Entry 6LE9 (X-ray diffraction, 2.60 A resolution); this record covers chains A and I of the 10 polymer chains in the assembly.

[Chain A]
Protein: Histone H3.1
Organism: Homo sapiens
Reference sequence: P68431 (H31_HUMAN); residues 40-135 here correspond to UniProt positions 41-136 (UniProt number = residue number + 1)
Sequence (96 residues; each row starts with the number of its first residue):
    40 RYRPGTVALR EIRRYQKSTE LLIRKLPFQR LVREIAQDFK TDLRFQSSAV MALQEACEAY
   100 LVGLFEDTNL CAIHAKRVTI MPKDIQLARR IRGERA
Not modelled in the structure: 135
Metal / ion sites: Mn2+: Asp77 (shared with 1 residue of chain H)
Swiss-Prot annotation at these positions:
  - modified residue: Tyr41 (Phosphotyrosine), Lys56 (N6,N6,N6-trimethyllysine), Ser57 (Phosphoserine), Lys64 (N6-(2-hydroxyisobutyryl)lysine), Lys79 (N6,N6,N6-trimethyllysine), Thr80 (Phosphothreonine), Ser86 (Phosphoserine), Thr107 (Phosphothreonine), Lys115 (N6-acetyllysine), Lys122 (N6-(2-hydroxyisobutyryl)lysine)

[Chain I]
Molecule: Human Telomeric DNA
Organism: Homo sapiens
Sequence (145 nucleotides; numbered -72 to 72; the number before each row is that of its first residue; numbers below 1 keep their minus sign (DA-72 is residue -72)):
   -72 ATCACCCTAA CCCTAACCCT AACCCTAACC CTAACCCTAA CCCTAACCCT AACCCTAACC
   -12 CTAACCCTAA CCCTAACCCT AACCCTAACC CTAACCCTAA CCCTAACCCT AACCCTAACC
    48 CTAACCCTAA CCCTAACCCT AAGAT
Metal / ion sites: Mn2+ near DA38 (its only coordinating residue here)

[How chain A and chain I interact]
Contacting residue pairs - 23 pairs, chain A then chain I:
  Arg40(A) - DG70(I)  sugar contact
  Tyr41(A) - DA69(I)  phosphate contact
  Tyr41(A) - DG70(I)  phosphate contact
  Arg42(A) - DT-5(I)  salt bridge to the phosphate
  Arg42(A) - DG70(I)  hydrogen bond to the phosphate
  Pro43(A) - DC-6(I)  phosphate contact
  Pro43(A) - DT-5(I)  phosphate contact
  Pro43(A) - DA-4(I)  phosphate contact
  Thr45(A) - DA69(I)  phosphate contact
  Thr45(A) - DG70(I)  hydrogen bond to the phosphate
  Arg63(A) - DC-13(I)  salt bridge to the phosphate
  Arg72(A) - DT-23(I)  salt bridge to the phosphate
  Arg83(A) - DC-24(I)  sugar contact
  Arg83(A) - DT-23(I)  phosphate contact
  Phe84(A) - DC-24(I)  sugar contact
  Phe84(A) - DT-23(I)  hydrogen bond to the phosphate
  Gln85(A) - DC-24(I)  hydrogen bond to the phosphate
  Ser86(A) - DC-24(I)  phosphate contact
  Arg116(A) - DA-3(I)  phosphate contact
  Arg116(A) - DC-2(I)  phosphate contact
  Val117(A) - DA-3(I)  hydrogen bond to the phosphate
  Thr118(A) - DA-3(I)  hydrogen bond to the phosphate
  Met120(A) - DC-2(I)  phosphate contact
Interface residues without a listed pair, chain A (17 interface residues in all): Leu82, Lys115
Interface residues without a listed pair, chain I (12 interface residues in all): DC-14, DA71

[In short]
The interface between chain A and chain I involves 17 residues on one side and 12 on the other; the contacts
include 6 hydrogen bonds and 3 salt bridges. Polar contacts include Arg42(A)-DG70(I), Thr45(A)-DG70(I) and
Phe84(A)-DT-23(I).
Chain A is Histone H3.1 and chain I is Human Telomeric DNA, both from Homo sapiens; the structure, The Human
Telomeric Nucleosome Displays Distinct Structural and Dynamic Properties, was determined by X-ray diffraction,
deposited together with 6KE9 and 6L9H.
